6JHF - chain A; structure by X-ray diffraction, 1.71 A resolution.

Chain A:
Molecule: Pulullanase
Source organism: Paenibacillus barengoltzii
Notes: EC 3.2.1.41
Reference sequence: A0A0C5GWS2 (A0A0C5GWS2_9BACL); residues 1-675 here = UniProt positions 1-675
Amino-acid sequence (675 residues; row label = number of the first residue in the row):
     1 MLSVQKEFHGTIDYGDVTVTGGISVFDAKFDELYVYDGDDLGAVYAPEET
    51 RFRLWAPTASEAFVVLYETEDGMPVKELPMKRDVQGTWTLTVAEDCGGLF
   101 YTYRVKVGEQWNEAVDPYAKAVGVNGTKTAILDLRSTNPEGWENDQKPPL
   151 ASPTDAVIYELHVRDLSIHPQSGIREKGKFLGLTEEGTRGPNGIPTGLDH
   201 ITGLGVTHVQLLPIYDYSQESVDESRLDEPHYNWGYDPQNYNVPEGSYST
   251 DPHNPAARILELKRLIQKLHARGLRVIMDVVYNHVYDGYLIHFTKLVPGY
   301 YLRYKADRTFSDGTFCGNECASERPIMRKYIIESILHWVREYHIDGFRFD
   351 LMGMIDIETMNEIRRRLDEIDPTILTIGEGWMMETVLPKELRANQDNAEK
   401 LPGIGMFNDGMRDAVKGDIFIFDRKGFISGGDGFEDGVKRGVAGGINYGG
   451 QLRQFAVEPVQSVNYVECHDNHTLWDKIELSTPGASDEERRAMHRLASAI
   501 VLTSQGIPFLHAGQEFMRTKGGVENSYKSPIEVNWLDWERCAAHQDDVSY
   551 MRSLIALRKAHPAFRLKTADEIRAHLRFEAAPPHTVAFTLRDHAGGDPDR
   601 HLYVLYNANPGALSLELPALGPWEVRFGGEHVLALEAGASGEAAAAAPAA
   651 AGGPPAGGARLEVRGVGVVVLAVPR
Not modelled in the structure: 1-2, 638-657
Metal / ion sites: Ca2+: Asp-216, Tyr-217, Glu-224, Glu-245

In short:
The Ca2+ site is built by Asp-216, Tyr-217, Glu-224 and Glu-245.
Chain A is Pulullanase (Paenibacillus barengoltzii); the structure, Crystal structure of apo Pullulanase from
Paenibacillus barengoltzii, was determined by X-ray diffraction (same publication as 6JEQ, 6JFJ and 6JFX).
